PDB entry 3FG5 | X-ray diffraction, 2.50 A resolution | chains A and C

Chain A:
Protein: Group II Phospholipase A2
From: Daboia russelli pulchella
Notes: EC 3.1.1.4
Sequence (121 residues; numbered 1 to 133; 12 numbers in that range are skipped by the numbering (no residue carries them; nothing is unmodelled there); the number before each row is that of its first residue):
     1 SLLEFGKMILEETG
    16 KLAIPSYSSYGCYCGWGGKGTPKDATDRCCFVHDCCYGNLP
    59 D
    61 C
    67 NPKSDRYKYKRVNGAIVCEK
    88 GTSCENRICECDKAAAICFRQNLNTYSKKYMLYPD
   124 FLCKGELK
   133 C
Disulfides: Cys27-Cys126, Cys29-Cys45, Cys44-Cys105, Cys50-Cys133, Cys51-Cys98, Cys61-Cys91, Cys84-Cys96
Small-molecule neighbours: ajmaline (AJM): Tyr28, Gly33, Asp49, Cys50, Tyr52, Gly53, Leu130, Cys133

Chain C:
Protein: pentapeptide FLSYK
Sequence (5 residues; numbered 1 to 5; the number before each row is that of its first residue):
     1 FLSYK

Interface between chain A and chain C:
Pairs across the interface (21; chain A residue first):
  Leu2(A) - Ser3(C)
  Leu2(A) - Tyr4(C)  hydrophobic
  Leu3(A) - Phe1(C)
  Phe5(A) - Lys5(C)
  Gly6(A) - Ser3(C)
  Leu17(A) - Leu2(C)  hydrophobic
  Ala18(A) - Leu2(C)
  Ala18(A) - Ser3(C)
  Ile19(A) - Leu2(C)  hydrogen bond (backbone-backbone)
  Ile19(A) - Ser3(C)
  Ile19(A) - Tyr4(C)
  Tyr22(A) - Lys5(C)
  Ser23(A) - Tyr4(C)
  Tyr28(A) - Lys5(C)  hydrogen bond (backbone-side chain)
  Cys29(A) - Lys5(C)
  Gly30(A) - Tyr4(C)
  Gly30(A) - Lys5(C)  hydrogen bond (backbone-backbone)
  Trp31(A) - Tyr4(C)
  Cys45(A) - Lys5(C)
  Asp49(A) - Lys5(C)  salt bridge
  Lys69(A) - Tyr4(C)  hydrogen bond
Interface residues without a listed pair, chain A (20 interface residues in all): Lys7, Ile9, His48, Phe106

In short:
The interface between chain A and chain C involves 20 residues on one side and 5 on the other; the contacts
include 4 hydrogen bonds and 1 salt bridge. Polar contacts include Asp49(A)-Lys5(C), Tyr28(A)-Lys5(C) and
Gly30(A)-Lys5(C). Ligands of chain A: ajmaline.
Here chain A is Group II Phospholipase A2 (Daboia russelli pulchella) and chain C is pentapeptide FLSYK. Entry
3FG5 (Crystal structure determination of a ternary complex of phospholipase A2 with a pentapeptide FLSYK and
Ajmaline ...) was determined by X-ray diffraction.
